4BU0 - chains A and C of the 3 polymer chains in the assembly; structure by X-ray diffraction, 1.50 A resolution.

Chain A:
Protein: S-M checkpoint control protein RAD4
From: Schizosaccharomyces pombe
Notes: fragment: brct1, 2 domains, residues 1-186
UniProt: P32372 (RAD4_SCHPO); residues 1-186 here = UniProt positions 1-186
Sequence (186 residues; row label = number of the first residue in the row):
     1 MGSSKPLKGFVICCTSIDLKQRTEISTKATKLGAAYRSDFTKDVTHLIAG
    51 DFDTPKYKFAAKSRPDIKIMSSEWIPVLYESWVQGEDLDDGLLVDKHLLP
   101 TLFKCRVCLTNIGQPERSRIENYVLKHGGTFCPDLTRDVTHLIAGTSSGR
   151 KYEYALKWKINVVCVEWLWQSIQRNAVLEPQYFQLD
Disordered / not traced: 1-3, 186
Construct notes: variant L98 (Phe in P32372)
From the paper describing this entry:
  - mutagenesis - K56E/K151E: abolished binding to DNA repair protein RHP9 (chain C)
  - mutagenesis - K56E/K151E: abolished binding to phosphopeptide
  - mutagenesis - K151E: unchanged binding to DNA repair protein RHP9 (chain C)

Chain C:
Protein: DNA repair protein RHP9
Notes: fragment: phosphopeptide, residues 180-193
UniProt: P87074 (RHP9_SCHPO); residues 180-193 here = UniProt positions 180-193
Sequence (16 residues; each row starts with the number of its first residue):
   178 GYGEVLVPETVAQHRT
Modified positions: T187 (phosphothreonine; TPO)
Construct notes: expression tag (178-179)
UniProt features mapped onto this chain:
  - modified residue: T187 (Phosphothreonine)
From the paper describing this entry:
  - post-translational modification sites: T187
  - specificity-determining residues: V184
  - mutagenesis - V184K, T187A: abolished localization
  - mutagenesis - V188P: unchanged binding to S-M checkpoint control protein RAD4 (chain A)
  - mutagenesis - V184K: decreased growth in response to DNA damage
  - mutagenesis - V188P: unchanged growth in response to DNA damage
  - mutagenesis - V188P: unchanged binding to Rad4-BRCT1,2
  - mutagenesis - T187A: abolished growth in response to IR and UV

How chain A and chain C interact:
Pairs across the interface - 31 pairs, chain A then chain C:
  L109(A) - T187(C)
  T110(A) - T187(C)
  N111(A) - T187(C)
  I112(A) - H191(C)
  G113(A) - H191(C)
  G113(A) - T193(C)
  Q114(A) - Q190(C)  hydrogen bond
  Q114(A) - H191(C)  hydrogen bond (backbone-backbone)
  Q114(A) - R192(C)
  Q114(A) - T193(C)  hydrogen bond (backbone-backbone)
  E116(A) - T193(C)  hydrogen bond
  R117(A) - T187(C)
  R117(A) - Q190(C)
  P133(A) - E186(C)
  D134(A) - L183(C)
  D134(A) - V184(C)
  D134(A) - P185(C)
  D134(A) - E186(C)  hydrogen bond (side chain-backbone)
  L135(A) - L183(C)
  L135(A) - V184(C)  hydrogen bond (backbone-backbone)
  T136(A) - L183(C)
  R137(A) - E181(C)  salt bridge
  R150(A) - V184(C)
  R150(A) - P185(C)
  K151(A) - V184(C)
  K151(A) - P185(C)
  K151(A) - E186(C)
  K151(A) - T187(C)
  Y154(A) - V182(C)  hydrophobic
  Y154(A) - V184(C)  hydrophobic
  W158(A) - V182(C)
Other interface residues (no listed pair), chain A (18 interface residues in all): P115
The authors on this interface:
  - specific contacts: T110(A)-T187(C), R117(A)-T187(C), L135(A)-V184(C) (hydrophobic contact), R150(A)-V184(C) (hydrophobic contact), K151(A)-T187(C), K151(A)-V184(C) (hydrophobic contact), Y154(A)-V184(C) (hydrophobic contact)

Summary:
Chain A and chain C form an interface of 18 and 11 residues respectively, with 6 hydrogen bonds and 1 salt
bridge. Polar pairs include R137(A)-E181(C), Q114(A)-Q190(C) and E116(A)-T193(C). The paper describes contacts
between T110(A) and T187(C), R117(A) and T187(C) and K151(A) and T187(C); hydrophobic contacts between L135(A)
and V184(C), R150(A) and V184(C) and K151(A) and V184(C) among others. From the paper: V184K and T187A of
chain C abolish localization; the specificity determinant V184(C); 5 substitutions were tested in all.
Here chain A is S-M checkpoint control protein RAD4 (Schizosaccharomyces pombe) and chain C is DNA repair
protein RHP9. Entry 4BU0 (Crystal structure of Rad4 BRCT1,2 in complex with a Crb2 phosphopeptide) was
determined by X-ray diffraction (same publication as 4BMC, 4BMD and 4BU1).
